PDB entry 4FJX | X-ray diffraction, 2.11 A resolution | chains A and T of the 3 polymer chains in the assembly

== Chain A ==
Molecule: DNA polymerase
Organism: Enterobacteria phage RB69
Notes: EC 2.7.7.7
Reference sequence: Q38087 (DPOL_BPR69); numbering as in UniProt (aligned over 1-903)
Amino-acid sequence (903 residues; each row starts with the number of its first residue):
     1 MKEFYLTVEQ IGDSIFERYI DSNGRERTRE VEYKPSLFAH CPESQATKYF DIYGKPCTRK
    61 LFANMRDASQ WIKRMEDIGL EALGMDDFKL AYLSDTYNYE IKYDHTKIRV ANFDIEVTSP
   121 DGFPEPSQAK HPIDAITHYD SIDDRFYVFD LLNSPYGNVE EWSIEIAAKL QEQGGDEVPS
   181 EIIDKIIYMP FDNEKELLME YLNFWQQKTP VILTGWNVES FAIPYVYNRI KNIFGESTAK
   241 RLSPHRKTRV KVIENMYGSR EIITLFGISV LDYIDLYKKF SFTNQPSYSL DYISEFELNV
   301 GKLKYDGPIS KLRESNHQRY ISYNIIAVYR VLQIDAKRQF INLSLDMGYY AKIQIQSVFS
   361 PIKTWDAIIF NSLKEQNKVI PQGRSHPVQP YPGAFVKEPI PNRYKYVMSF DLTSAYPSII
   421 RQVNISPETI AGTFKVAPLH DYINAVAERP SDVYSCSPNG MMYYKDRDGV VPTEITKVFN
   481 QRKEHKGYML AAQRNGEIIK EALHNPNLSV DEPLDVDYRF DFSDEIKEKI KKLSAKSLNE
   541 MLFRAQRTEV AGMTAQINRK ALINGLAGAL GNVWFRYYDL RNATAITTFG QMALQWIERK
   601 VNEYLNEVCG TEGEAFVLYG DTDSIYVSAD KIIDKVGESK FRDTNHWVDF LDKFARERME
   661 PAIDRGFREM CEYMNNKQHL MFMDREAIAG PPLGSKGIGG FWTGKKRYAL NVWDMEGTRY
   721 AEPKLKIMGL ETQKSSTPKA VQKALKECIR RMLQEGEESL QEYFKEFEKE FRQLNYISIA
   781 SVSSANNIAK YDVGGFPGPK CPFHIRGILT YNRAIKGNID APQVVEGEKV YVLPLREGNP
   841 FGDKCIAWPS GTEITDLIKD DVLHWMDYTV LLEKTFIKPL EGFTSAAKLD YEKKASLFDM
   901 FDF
Unresolved in the structure: 902-903
Differences from the reference sequence: engineered mutation Ala222 (Asp in Q38087), Ala327 (Asp in Q38087), Ala415 (Leu in Q38087), Ala561 (Leu in Q38087), Gly565 (Ser in Q38087), Ala567 (Tyr in Q38087)
UniProt features mapped onto this chain:
  - region: Thr248 to Thr264 (Beta hairpin), Lys705 to Tyr708 (Binding of DNA in B-conformation), Leu897 to Phe903 (Interaction with the polymerase clamp)
  - binding site (Mg(2+)): Asp114, Glu116, Asp411, Leu412, Asp623
  - binding site (substrate): Ser414, Tyr416, Arg482, Lys560
  - site: Asp621 (Optimization of metal coordination by the polymerase active site), Lys706 (Optimization of metal coordination by the polymerase active site), Asp714 (Essential for viral replication)
  - mutagenesis: Asp621 (D621A: Drastic decrease in the efficiency of incorporation of dGMP), Lys706 (K706A: Almost complete loss of polymerase activity), Asp714 (D714A: Complete loss of viral replication)
Ion coordination: Ca2+ site 1 near Glu116 (its only coordinating residue here); Ca2+ site 2: Asp411, Leu412, Asp623 (together with 2'-deoxyadenosine 5'-triphosphate); Ca2+ site 3: Asn505, Asn507, Lys531; Ca2+ site 4: Asp623 (together with 2'-deoxyadenosine 5'-triphosphate); Ca2+ site 5 near Glu716 (its only coordinating residue here)
Residues lining bound ligands: 2'-deoxyadenosine 5'-triphosphate (DTP): Asp411, Leu412, Thr413, Ser414, Ala415, Tyr416, Pro417, Arg482, Lys486, Lys560, Asn564, Thr622, Asp623

== Chain T ==
Molecule: DNA template
Sequence (18 nucleotides; numbered 1 to 18; the number before each row is that of its first residue):
     1 TCAGGTAAGC AGTCCGCG

== How chain A and chain T interact ==
Pairs across the interface (46):
  Glu219(A) with DC2(T), hydrogen bond to the base
  Ile253(A) with DC2(T), phosphate contact
  Glu254(A) with DC2(T), sugar contact
  Asn255(A) with DC2(T), phosphate contact
  Arg260(A) with DC2(T), salt bridge to the phosphate
  Ile262(A) with DC2(T), base contact
  Asp275(A) with DA3(T), hydrogen bond to the base
  Lys279(A) with DG4(T), base contact
  Phe359(A) with DA3(T), base contact
  Ser360(A) with DA3(T), phosphate contact; DG4(T), hydrogen bond to the phosphate
  Pro361(A) with DA3(T), phosphate contact; DG4(T), sugar contact
  Ile362(A) with DG4(T), hydrogen bond to the phosphate
  Tyr391(A) with DG5(T), hydrogen bond to the phosphate; DT6(T), sugar contact
  Pro392(A) with DT6(T), phosphate contact; DA7(T), phosphate contact
  Gly393(A) with DT6(T), hydrogen bond to the phosphate; DA7(T), hydrogen bond to the phosphate
  Ala394(A) with DA7(T), sugar contact
  Val396(A) with DA7(T), phosphate contact; DA8(T), phosphate contact
  Gly568(A) with DG5(T), sugar contact
  Gly571(A) with DG5(T), sugar contact
  Asn572(A) with DG4(T), hydrogen bond to the phosphate; DG5(T), hydrogen bond to the phosphate
  Lys705(A) with DA8(T), salt bridge to the phosphate; DG9(T), sugar contact
  Lys706(A) with DA7(T), base contact; DA8(T), sugar contact
  Arg707(A) with DG9(T), phosphate contact; DC10(T), salt bridge to the phosphate
  Glu731(A) with DC10(T), sugar contact
  Lys734(A) with DG9(T), base contact
  Ser784(A) with DT1(T), hydrogen bond to the base
  Asn786(A) with DT1(T), hydrogen bond to the base
  Pro799(A) with DC14(T), phosphate contact
  Lys800(A) with DT13(T), phosphate contact; DC14(T), hydrogen bond to the phosphate
  Cys801(A) with DT13(T), sugar contact
  Phe803(A) with DG12(T), sugar contact
  Gly827(A) with DT1(T), base contact
  Lys844(A) with DT13(T), salt bridge to the phosphate
  Lys874(A) with DG12(T), salt bridge to the phosphate
  Lys878(A) with DA11(T), salt bridge to the phosphate
Also at the interface, not in a pair above, chain A (39 interface residues in all): Lys363, Glu398, Gly798, Arg806

== Summary ==
39 residues of chain A and 14 residues of chain T are in contact; the contacts include 12 hydrogen bonds and 6
salt bridges. Among the polar pairs are Glu219(A)-DC2(T), Asp275(A)-DA3(T) and Ser784(A)-DT1(T). Ligands of
chain A: 2'-deoxyadenosine 5'-triphosphate.
Chain A is DNA polymerase (Enterobacteria phage RB69) and chain T is DNA template; the structure, RB69 DNA
polymerase ternary complex with dATP/dG, was determined by X-ray diffraction, deposited together with 4FJ5,
4FJ7, 4FJ8, 4FJ9, 4FJG, 4FJH and 9 further entries.
